Entry 5K04 (X-ray diffraction, 2.40 A resolution); this record covers chains A and B.

[Chain A]
Molecule: Uncharacterized protein
Organism: Candida albicans (strain WO-1)
Notes: engineered mutation(s): S256L
UniProt: C4YFL7 (C4YFL7_CANAW); residues 1-745 here = UniProt positions 1-745
Sequence (750 residues; row label = number of the first residue in the row; numbers below 1 keep their minus sign (Gly-4 is residue -4)):
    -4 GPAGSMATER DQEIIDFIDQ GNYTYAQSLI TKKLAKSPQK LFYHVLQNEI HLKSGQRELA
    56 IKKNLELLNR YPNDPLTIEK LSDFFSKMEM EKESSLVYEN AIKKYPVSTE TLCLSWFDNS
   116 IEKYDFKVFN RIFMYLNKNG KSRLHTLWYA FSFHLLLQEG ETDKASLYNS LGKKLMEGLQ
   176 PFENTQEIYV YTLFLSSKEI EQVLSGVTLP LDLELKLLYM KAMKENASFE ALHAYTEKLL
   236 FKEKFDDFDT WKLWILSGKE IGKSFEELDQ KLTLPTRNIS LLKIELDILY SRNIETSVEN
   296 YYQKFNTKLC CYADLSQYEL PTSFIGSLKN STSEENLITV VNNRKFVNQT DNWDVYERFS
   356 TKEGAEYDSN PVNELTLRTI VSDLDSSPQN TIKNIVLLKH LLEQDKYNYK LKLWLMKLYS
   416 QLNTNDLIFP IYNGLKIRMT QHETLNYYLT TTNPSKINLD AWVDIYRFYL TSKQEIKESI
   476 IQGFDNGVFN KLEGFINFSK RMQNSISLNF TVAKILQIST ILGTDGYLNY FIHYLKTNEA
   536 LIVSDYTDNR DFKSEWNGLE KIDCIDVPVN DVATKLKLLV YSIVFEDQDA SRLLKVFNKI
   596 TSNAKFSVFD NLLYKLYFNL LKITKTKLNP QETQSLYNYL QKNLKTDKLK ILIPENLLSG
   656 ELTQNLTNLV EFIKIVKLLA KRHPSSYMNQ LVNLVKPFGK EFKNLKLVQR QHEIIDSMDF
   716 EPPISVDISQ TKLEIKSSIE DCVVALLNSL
Not modelled in the structure: -4 to 7, 18, 34-35, 326-328
Sequence notes: expression tag (-4 to 0); cloning artifact (269)

[Chain B]
Molecule: N-terminal acetyltransferase B complex subunit NAT3
Organism: Candida albicans (strain WO-1)
UniProt: C4YDZ9 (C4YDZ9_CANAW); residues 1-170 here = UniProt positions 1-170
Sequence (170 residues; each row starts with the number of its first residue):
     1 MTSIKPFQME DLFELNPVNL DPLTENFNVS FYSQYLIEWP QLFYKSVETP NGQASGYMMA
    61 KTEGQLSKKE WHTHITAVTV LDQYRRIGLA SKLCLELENL TQVKDTLFID LFVKVTNTLG
   121 RILYEKLGYS VFRRVVGYYG REIQKDRNKI DDSVDAFDMR KLLPRDVNNE
Not modelled in the structure: 1, 67, 139-147, 165-170
Sequence notes: cloning artifact (81, 162)
Small-molecule neighbours: coenzyme A (COA): Asp21, Leu23, Thr24, Val78, Thr79, Val80, Tyr84, Arg85, Arg86, Ile87, Gly88, Leu89, Ala90, Ser91, Val113, Asn117, Leu119, Gly120, Ile122, Leu123, Tyr124, Lys126

[Chain A / chain B interface]
Residue-residue contacts (101):
  Asp207(A) with Gln41(B)
  Leu208(A) with Ile4(B); Lys5(B); Pro6(B)
  Glu209(A) with Pro6(B); Gln8(B)
  Leu212(A) with Lys5(B); Pro6(B)
  Glu238(A) with Asn99(B), hydrogen bond (backbone-side chain)
  Lys239(A) with Asn99(B), hydrogen bond (backbone-side chain)
  Phe240(A) with Lys92(B), hydrogen bond (backbone-side chain); Glu96(B)
  Asp241(A) with Lys92(B), hydrogen bond (backbone-side chain)
  Asp242(A) with Thr2(B); Ser3(B); Ile4(B), hydrogen bond (side chain-backbone)
  Phe243(A) with Thr2(B), hydrogen bond (backbone-backbone); Ser3(B), hydrogen bond (backbone-side chain); Thr49(B)
  Asp244(A) with Ser3(B), hydrogen bond (backbone-side chain); Lys5(B), salt bridge
  Arg272(A) with Thr2(B); Glu48(B), salt bridge; Tyr84(B); Ile87(B)
  Asn273(A) with Thr2(B), hydrogen bond (side chain-backbone)
  Lys303(A) with Arg86(B), hydrogen bond (side chain-backbone); Ile87(B)
  Leu304(A) with Asp82(B); Gln83(B)
  Cys305(A) with Gln83(B), hydrogen bond (backbone-backbone); Tyr84(B), hydrophobic; Ile87(B), hydrophobic
  Ala308(A) with Tyr84(B)
  Asp309(A) with Tyr84(B)
  Gln312(A) with Thr49(B), hydrogen bond (side chain-backbone); Pro50(B)
  Tyr362(A) with Pro22(B), hydrophobic; Leu23(B), hydrophobic
  Asp363(A) with Arg85(B), salt bridge
  Glu369(A) with Gln83(B), hydrogen bond
  Tyr402(A) with Pro22(B), hydrophobic
  Tyr404(A) with Pro17(B), hydrogen bond (side chain-backbone); Leu20(B), hydrophobic
  Lys405(A) with Gln83(B)
  Leu430(A) with Lys149(B)
  Lys431(A) with Asn148(B); Lys149(B)
  Ile432(A) with Leu20(B), hydrophobic
  Arg433(A) with Asn26(B), hydrogen bond (side chain-backbone); Phe27(B); Asn28(B), hydrogen bond
  Met434(A) with Asn26(B); Phe27(B); Asn28(B)
  Thr435(A) with Asn26(B); Val29(B)
  Gln436(A) with Asn16(B), hydrogen bond; Asn19(B), hydrogen bond (side chain-backbone); Leu20(B); Asn26(B)
  Thr439(A) with Phe13(B); Asn16(B), hydrogen bond
  Leu440(A) with Asn16(B); Leu20(B), hydrophobic
  Thr466(A) with Asn28(B)
  Ser467(A) with Val29(B)
  Glu470(A) with Asn28(B), hydrogen bond; Val29(B), hydrogen bond (side chain-backbone); Ser30(B), hydrogen bond
  Ser474(A) with Ser33(B), hydrogen bond; Ile37(B)
  Gln477(A) with Ile37(B)
  Val483(A) with Leu36(B); Ile37(B)
  Asn485(A) with Gln8(B), hydrogen bond (backbone-side chain)
  Lys486(A) with Pro6(B); Phe7(B), hydrogen bond (side chain-backbone); Gln8(B); Leu36(B); Pro40(B)
  Gly489(A) with Met9(B); Glu10(B)
  Phe490(A) with Met9(B), hydrophobic; Ser33(B); Leu36(B), hydrophobic; Ile37(B), hydrophobic
  Asn492(A) with Glu10(B)
  Phe493(A) with Met9(B); Phe13(B), hydrophobic; Val29(B), hydrophobic
  Arg496(A) with Glu10(B), salt bridge; Phe13(B)
  Met497(A) with Phe13(B), hydrophobic
  Asn544(A) with Phe13(B)
  Asp546(A) with Asn16(B), hydrogen bond
  Ser549(A) with Asn16(B); Pro17(B)
  Asn552(A) with Gln53(B), hydrogen bond; Leu81(B); Gln83(B)
Interface residues without a listed pair, chain A (62 interface residues in all): Thr180, Gln181, Lys340, Ala360, Leu408, Glu438, Ile471, Gly478, Asn481, Gly553
Interface residues without a listed pair, chain B (45 interface residues in all): Leu12, Asp21, Leu119

[In short]
62 residues of chain A face 45 of chain B across their interface; the contacts include 27 hydrogen bonds and 4
salt bridges. Polar contacts include Asp244(A)-Lys5(B), Arg272(A)-Glu48(B) and Asp363(A)-Arg85(B). Ligands of
chain B: coenzyme A.
Here chain A is Uncharacterized protein and chain B is N-terminal acetyltransferase B complex subunit NAT3,
both from Candida albicans (strain WO-1). Entry 5K04 (The NatB Acetyltransferase Complex Bound To CoA and MES)
was determined by X-ray diffraction together with 5K18 from the same study.
